6ZC5 - chains A and B of the 3 polymer chains in the assembly; structure by X-ray diffraction, 2.50 A resolution.

# Chain A (and B)
Molecule: Fiber
From: Human adenovirus D10
Notes: chain B of this document is another copy of the same molecule, construct and numbering; everything in this record applies to it too
Reference sequence: B5BQ05 (B5BQ05_9ADEN); residues 181-369 here correspond to UniProt positions 179-367 (UniProt number = residue number - 2)
Chain sequence (189 residues; row label = number of the first residue in the row):
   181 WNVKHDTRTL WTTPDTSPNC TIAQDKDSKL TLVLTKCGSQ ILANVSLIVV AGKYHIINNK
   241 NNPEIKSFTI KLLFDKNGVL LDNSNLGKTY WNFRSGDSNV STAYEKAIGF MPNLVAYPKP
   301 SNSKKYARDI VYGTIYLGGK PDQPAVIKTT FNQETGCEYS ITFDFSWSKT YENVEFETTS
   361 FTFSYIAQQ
Unresolved in the structure: 181-186

# How chain A and chain B interact
Pairs across the interface - 39 pairs, chain A then chain B:
  Arg188(A) with Cys217(B); Gly218(B)
  Thr189(A) with Ser219(B), hydrogen bond
  Pro194(A) with Val295(B); Ala296(B), hydrophobic
  Thr211(A) with Arg308(B), hydrogen bond (backbone-side chain)
  Val213(A) with Ile366(B), hydrophobic
  Thr215(A) with Cys217(B); Gln220(B), hydrogen bond
  Leu222(A) with Gln220(B)
  Ala223(A) with Gln220(B)
  Asn224(A) with Gln220(B); Tyr297(B); Arg308(B), hydrogen bond
  Ser226(A) with Arg308(B)
  Ile228(A) with Tyr306(B), hydrophobic
  Val230(A) with Tyr306(B)
  Arg274(A) with Ser219(B); Asn293(B); Ala367(B), hydrogen bond (side chain-backbone); Gln368(B), hydrogen bond (side chain-backbone)
  Asp277(A) with Val295(B)
  Tyr316(A) with Tyr312(B), hydrophobic
  Gly318(A) with Lys305(B); Ala307(B)
  Gly319(A) with Ile310(B); Tyr312(B), hydrogen bond (backbone-side chain)
  Lys320(A) with Tyr312(B)
  Pro321(A) with Tyr312(B)
  Glu357(A) with Tyr306(B); Ala307(B), hydrogen bond (side chain-backbone)
  Thr358(A) with Ala307(B); Arg308(B), hydrogen bond (backbone-backbone)
  Thr359(A) with Ala307(B); Ile310(B)
  Ser360(A) with Arg308(B), hydrogen bond; Ile310(B), hydrogen bond (backbone-backbone); Val311(B)
  Thr362(A) with Ser364(B), hydrogen bond
Interface residues without a listed pair, chain A (29 interface residues in all): Trp191, Asp195, Thr196, Cys217, Val225
Interface residues without a listed pair, chain B (21 interface residues in all): Leu222, Gln369

# In short
Chain A and chain B form an interface of 29 and 21 residues respectively; the contacts include 12 hydrogen
bonds. Polar pairs include Thr189(A)-Ser219(B), Thr211(A)-Arg308(B) and Thr215(A)-Gln220(B).
Both chains are Fiber (Human adenovirus D10). Entry 6ZC5 (Human Adenovirus serotype D10 FiberKnob protein) was
determined by X-ray diffraction, deposited together with 6QPM.
